PDB entry 3IDG | X-ray diffraction, 1.86 A resolution | chains B and C of the 3 polymer chains in the assembly

[Chain B]
Protein: 2F5 Fab heavy chain
From: Homo sapiens
Notes: antibody fragment or engineered binder
Amino-acid sequence (237 residues; numbered 1 to 218 plus 19 insertion-coded residues; the number before each row is that of its first residue; a row labelled like 35A-35B holds insertion residues (35A, then the next letters in order)):
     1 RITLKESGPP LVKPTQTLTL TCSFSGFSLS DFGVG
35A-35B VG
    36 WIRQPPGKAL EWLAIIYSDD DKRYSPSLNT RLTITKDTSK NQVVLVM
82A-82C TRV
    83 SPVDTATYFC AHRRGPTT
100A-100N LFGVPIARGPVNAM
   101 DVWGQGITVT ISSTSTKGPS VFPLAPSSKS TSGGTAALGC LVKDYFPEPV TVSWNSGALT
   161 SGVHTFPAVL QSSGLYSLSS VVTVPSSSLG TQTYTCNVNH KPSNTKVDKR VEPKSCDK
Disordered / not traced: 127-132, 190-191, 217-218
Disulfides: Cys-22/Cys-92, Cys-140/Cys-196

[Chain C]
Protein: gp41 MPER peptide
Amino-acid sequence (6 residues; each row starts with the number of its first residue):
     1 ALDKWD

[Interface between chain B and chain C]
Contacting residue pairs - 12 pairs, chain B then chain C:
  Gly-33(B) / Trp-5(C)
  Tyr-52(B) / Asp-3(C)
  Tyr-52(B) / Lys-4(C)
  Tyr-52(B) / Trp-5(C)
  Asp-54(B) / Lys-4(C)  salt bridge
  Asp-56(B) / Lys-4(C)  salt bridge
  Arg-95(B) / Asp-3(C)  salt bridge
  Arg-95(B) / Trp-5(C)
  Pro-98(B) / Trp-5(C)
  Arg-100H(B) / Trp-5(C)  hydrogen bond (side chain-backbone)
  Arg-100H(B) / Asp-6(C)  salt bridge
  Val-100K(B) / Trp-5(C)

[In short]
8 residues of chain B face 4 of chain C across their interface, with 1 hydrogen bond and 4 salt bridges. Among
the polar pairs are Asp-54(B)/Lys-4(C), Asp-56(B)/Lys-4(C) and Arg-95(B)/Asp-3(C).
Here chain B is 2F5 Fab heavy chain (Homo sapiens) and chain C is gp41 MPER peptide. Entry 3IDG (Crystal
structure of the HIV-1 Cross Neutralizing Monoclonal Antibody 2F5 in complex with gp41 Peptide ALDKWD) was
determined by X-ray diffraction together with 1U8H, 1U8I, 1U8J, 1U8L, 1U8M, 1U8N and 14 further entries from
the same study.
